PDB entry 9DRX | electron microscopy, 2.95 A resolution | chains A and E of the 9 polymer chains in the assembly

== Chain A ==
Molecule: Gamma-aminobutyric acid receptor subunit beta-2
Source organism: Homo sapiens
Reference sequence: P47870 (GBRB2_HUMAN); the construct has insertions or renumbered stretches relative to UniProt, so the offset changes along the chain: 1-307 = UniProt 25-331; 316-341 = UniProt 487-512
Amino-acid sequence (364 residues; numbered 1 to 364; the number before each row is that of its first residue):
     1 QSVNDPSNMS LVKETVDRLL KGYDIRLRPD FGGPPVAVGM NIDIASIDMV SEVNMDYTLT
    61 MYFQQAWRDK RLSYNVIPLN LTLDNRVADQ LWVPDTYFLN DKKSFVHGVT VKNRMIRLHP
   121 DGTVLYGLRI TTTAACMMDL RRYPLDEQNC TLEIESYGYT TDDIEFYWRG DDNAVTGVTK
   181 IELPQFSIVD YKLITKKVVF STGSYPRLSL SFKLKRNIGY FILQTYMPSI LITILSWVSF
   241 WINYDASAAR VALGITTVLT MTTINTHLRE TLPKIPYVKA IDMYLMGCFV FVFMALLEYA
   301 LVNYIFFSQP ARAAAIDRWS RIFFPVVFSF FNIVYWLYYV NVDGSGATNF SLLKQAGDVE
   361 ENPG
Unresolved in the structure: 1-6, 341-364
Disulfide bonds: Cys136-Cys150
Covalent attachments: N-acetylglucosamine (NAG) linked to Asn80, Asn149
Differences from the reference sequence: linker (308-315); expression tag (342-364)
Ligand contacts: gamma-amino-butanoic acid (ABU): Tyr97, Glu155, Ser156, Tyr157, Thr202, Tyr205
Swiss-Prot annotation at these positions:
  - binding site (histamine): Tyr97, Ser156, Tyr157, Thr202
  - binding site (4-aminobutanoate): Tyr157, Thr202
  - glycosylation (N-linked (GlcNAc...) asparagine): Asn8, Asn80, Asn149

== Chain E ==
Molecule: Gamma-aminobutyric acid receptor subunit gamma-2
Source organism: Homo sapiens
Reference sequence: P18507 (GBRG2_HUMAN); the construct has insertions or renumbered stretches relative to UniProt, so the offset changes along the chain: 1-322 = UniProt 40-361; 330-357 = UniProt 448-475
Amino-acid sequence (417 residues; numbered -36 to 380; the number before each row is that of its first residue; numbers below 1 keep their minus sign (Trp-36 is residue -36)):
   -36 WSHPQFEKGG GSGGGSGGSS AWSHPQFEKL EVLFQGPQKS DDDYEDYASN KTWVLTPKVP
    24 EGDVTVILNN LLEGYDNKLR PDIGVKPTLI HTDMYVNSIG PVNAINMEYT IDIFFAQTWY
    84 DRRLKFNSTI KVLRLNSNMV GKIWIPDTFF RNSKKADAHW ITTPNRMLRI WNDGRVLYTL
   144 RLTIDAECQL QLHNFPMDEH SCPLEFSSYG YPREEIVYQW KRSSVEVGDT RSWRLYQFSF
   204 VGLRNTTEVV KTTSGDYVVM SVYFDLSRRM GYFTIQTYIP CTLIVVLSWV SFWINKDAVP
   264 ARTSLGITTV LTMTTLSTIA RKSLPKVSYV TAMDLFVSVC FIFVFSALVE YGTLHYFVSS
   324 QPARAAKMDS YARIFFPTAF CLFNLVYWVS YLYLSRGSGA TNFSLLKQAG DVEENPG
Unresolved in the structure: -36 to 24, 358-380
Disulfide bonds: Cys151-Cys165
Covalent attachments: N-acetylglucosamine (NAG) linked to Asn208
Differences from the reference sequence: expression tag (-36 to 0, 358-380); linker (323-329)
Ligand contacts: IYJ ((6M)-6-(2,3-dichlorophenyl)-1,2,4-triazine-3,5-diamine): Tyr58, Phe77, Glu189
Swiss-Prot annotation at these positions:
  - glycosylation (N-linked (GlcNAc...) asparagine): Asn13, Asn90, Asn208

== Interface between chain A and chain E ==
Residue-residue contacts (55; chain A residue first):
  Asn8(A) - Gly47(E)  hydrogen bond (side chain-backbone)
  Met9(A) - Arg43(E)
  Met9(A) - Pro44(E)  hydrophobic
  Met9(A) - Asp45(E)
  Met9(A) - Ile46(E)  hydrophobic
  Met9(A) - Arg86(E)
  Val12(A) - Leu42(E)  hydrophobic
  Val12(A) - Ile46(E)  hydrophobic
  Lys13(A) - Gly37(E)
  Lys13(A) - Asp39(E)
  Lys13(A) - Leu42(E)
  Val16(A) - Lys41(E)
  Asp43(A) - Thr216(E)
  Tyr62(A) - Arg114(E)
  Tyr62(A) - Tyr172(E)
  Gln64(A) - Thr216(E)
  Asn80(A) - Glu178(E)
  Thr82(A) - Gly173(E)
  Thr82(A) - Tyr174(E)
  Thr82(A) - Glu178(E)  hydrogen bond
  Leu83(A) - Leu42(E)  hydrophobic
  Asp84(A) - Asn40(E)
  Asp84(A) - Lys41(E)  hydrogen bond (backbone-backbone)
  Asp84(A) - Tyr174(E)
  Arg86(A) - Asn40(E)
  Arg86(A) - Gly104(E)  hydrogen bond (side chain-backbone)
  Arg86(A) - Ile106(E)
  His107(A) - Ser116(E)
  His107(A) - Lys117(E)
  Val109(A) - Thr111(E)
  Val109(A) - Phe112(E)
  Val109(A) - Phe113(E)  hydrophobic
  Val109(A) - Ala119(E)  hydrophobic
  Thr110(A) - Pro109(E)
  Thr110(A) - Thr111(E)  hydrogen bond (side chain-backbone)
  Thr110(A) - Arg129(E)
  Val111(A) - Asp110(E)
  Asn113(A) - Phe112(E)
  Arg114(A) - Tyr172(E)
  Met115(A) - Gly173(E)
  Met115(A) - Ser217(E)
  Arg117(A) - Gly173(E)  hydrogen bond (side chain-backbone)
  Arg117(A) - Pro175(E)
  Arg117(A) - Ser217(E)
  Arg117(A) - Tyr220(E)  hydrogen bond
  Leu128(A) - Tyr172(E)  hydrogen bond (backbone-side chain)
  Arg129(A) - Phe113(E)
  Arg129(A) - Ser116(E)  hydrogen bond (side chain-backbone)
  Arg129(A) - Tyr172(E)  hydrogen bond (backbone-side chain)
  Pro184(A) - Lys289(E)  hydrogen bond (backbone-side chain)
  Gln185(A) - Lys289(E)
  Tyr220(A) - Arg284(E)
  Tyr220(A) - Lys289(E)
  Leu231(A) - Phe308(E)  hydrophobic
  His267(A) - Thr281(E)
Other interface residues (no listed pair), chain A (34 interface residues in all): Leu79, Asn85, Val87, Phe105, Gly127, Met227
Other interface residues (no listed pair), chain E (40 interface residues in all): Val48, Ile108, Leu143, Leu145, Phe304

== Summary ==
Chain A and chain E form an interface of 34 and 40 residues respectively, with 11 hydrogen bonds. Polar
contacts include Asn8(A)-Gly47(E), Thr82(A)-Glu178(E) and Arg86(A)-Gly104(E). Bound to chain A:
gamma-amino-butanoic acid. Bound to chain E: compound IYJ. N-acetylglucosamine is covalently linked to
Asn80(A) and Asn149(A).
Here chain A is Gamma-aminobutyric acid receptor subunit beta-2 and chain E is Gamma-aminobutyric acid
receptor subunit gamma-2, both from Homo sapiens. Entry 9DRX (Human GABAA receptor of
beta2-alpha1-beta2-alpha1-gamma2 subtype in complex with GABA plus Lamotrigine) was determined by electron
microscopy together with 9CRS, 9CRV, 9CSB, 9CT0, 9CTJ, 9CTP and 6 further entries from the same study.
